Entry 8E5K (electron microscopy, 4.20 A resolution (low resolution: residue-level contacts below are approximate; hydrogen-bond / salt-bridge calls are withheld)); this record covers chains 5 and A of the 9 polymer chains in the assembly.

Chain 5:
Molecule: Nt DNA
Sequence (60 nucleotides; numbered 63 to 122; the number before each row is that of its first residue):
    63 AACTAATCAT CTACACACTG ACGACCGTCA TGATCATATT ATTTTTTACG CCAGACAGGG
Disordered / not traced: 63-85, 104-107

Chain A:
Protein: DNA-directed RNA polymerase subunit beta
Organism: Escherichia coli
Notes: EC 2.7.7.6
UniProt: P0A8V4 (RPOB_ECO57); numbering as in UniProt (aligned over 1-1342)
Amino-acid sequence (1342 residues; row label = number of the first residue in the row):
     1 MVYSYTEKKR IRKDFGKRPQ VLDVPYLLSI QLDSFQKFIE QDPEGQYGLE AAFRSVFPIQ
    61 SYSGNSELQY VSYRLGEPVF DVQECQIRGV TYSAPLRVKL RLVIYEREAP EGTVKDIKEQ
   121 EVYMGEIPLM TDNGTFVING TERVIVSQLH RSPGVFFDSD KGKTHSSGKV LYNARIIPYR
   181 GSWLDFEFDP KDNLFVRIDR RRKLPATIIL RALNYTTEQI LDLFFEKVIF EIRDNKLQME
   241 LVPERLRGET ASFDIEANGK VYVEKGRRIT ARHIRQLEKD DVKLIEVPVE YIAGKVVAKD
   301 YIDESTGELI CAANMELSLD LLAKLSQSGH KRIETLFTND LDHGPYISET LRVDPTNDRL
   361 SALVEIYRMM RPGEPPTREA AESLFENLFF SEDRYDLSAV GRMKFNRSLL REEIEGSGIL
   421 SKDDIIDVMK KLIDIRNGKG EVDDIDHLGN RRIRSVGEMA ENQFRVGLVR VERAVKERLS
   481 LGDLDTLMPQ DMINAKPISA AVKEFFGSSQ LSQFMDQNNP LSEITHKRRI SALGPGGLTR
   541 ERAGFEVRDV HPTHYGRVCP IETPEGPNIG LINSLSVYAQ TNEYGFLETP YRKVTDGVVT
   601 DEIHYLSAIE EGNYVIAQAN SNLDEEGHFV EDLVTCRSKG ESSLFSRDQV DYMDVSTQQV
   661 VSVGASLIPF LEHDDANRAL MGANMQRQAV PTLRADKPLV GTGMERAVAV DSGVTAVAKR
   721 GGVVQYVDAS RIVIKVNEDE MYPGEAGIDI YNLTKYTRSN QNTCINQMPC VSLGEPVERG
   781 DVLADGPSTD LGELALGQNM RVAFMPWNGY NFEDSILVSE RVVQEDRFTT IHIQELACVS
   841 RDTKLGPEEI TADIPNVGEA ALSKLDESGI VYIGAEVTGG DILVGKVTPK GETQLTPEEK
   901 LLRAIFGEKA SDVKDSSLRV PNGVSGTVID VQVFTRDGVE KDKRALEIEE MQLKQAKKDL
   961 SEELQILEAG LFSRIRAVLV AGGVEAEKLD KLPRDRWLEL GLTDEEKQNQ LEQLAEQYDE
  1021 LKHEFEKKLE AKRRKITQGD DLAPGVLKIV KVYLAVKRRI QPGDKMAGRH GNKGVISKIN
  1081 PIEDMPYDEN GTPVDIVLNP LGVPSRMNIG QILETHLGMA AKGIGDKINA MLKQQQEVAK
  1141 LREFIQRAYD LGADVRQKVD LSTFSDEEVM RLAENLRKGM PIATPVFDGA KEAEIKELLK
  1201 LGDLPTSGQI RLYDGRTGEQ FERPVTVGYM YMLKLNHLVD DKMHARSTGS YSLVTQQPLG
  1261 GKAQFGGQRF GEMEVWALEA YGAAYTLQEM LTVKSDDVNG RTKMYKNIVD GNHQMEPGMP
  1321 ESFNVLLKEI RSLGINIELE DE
Disordered / not traced: 1, 1342
Swiss-Prot annotation at these positions:
  - modified residue (N6-acetyllysine): Lys1022, Lys1200

Chain 5 / chain A interface:
Contacting residue pairs (12):
  DA103(5) with Arg473(A)
  DT108(5) with Asp199(A); Arg201(A)
  DT109(5) with Trp183(A); Arg200(A)
  DA110(5) with Arg151(A); Arg175(A); Trp183(A); Arg200(A); Gly536(A); Gly537(A)
  DC111(5) with Arg542(A)
Other interface residues (no listed pair), chain 5 (6 interface residues in all): DC113
Other interface residues (no listed pair), chain A (13 interface residues in all): His150, Lys163, Ser182

In short:
6 residues of chain 5 face 13 of chain A across their interface.
Chain 5 is Nt DNA and chain A is DNA-directed RNA polymerase subunit beta (Escherichia coli); the structure,
Escherichia coli Rho-dependent transcription pre-termination complex containing 21 nt long RNA spacer,
Mg-ADP-BeF3, and NusG; TEC ..., was determined by electron microscopy together with 8E3F, 8E3H, 8E5L, 8E5O,
8E5P, 8E6W and 3 further entries from the same study.
